Entry 7TNY (electron microscopy, 3.20 A resolution); this record covers chains A and B of the 3 polymer chains in the assembly.

# Chain A
Protein: Antiviral innate immune response receptor RIG-I
Source organism: Homo sapiens
Notes: EC 3.6.4.13
UniProt: O95786 (DDX58_HUMAN); numbering as in UniProt (aligned over 1-925)
Amino-acid sequence (925 residues; numbered 1 to 925; the number before each row is that of its first residue):
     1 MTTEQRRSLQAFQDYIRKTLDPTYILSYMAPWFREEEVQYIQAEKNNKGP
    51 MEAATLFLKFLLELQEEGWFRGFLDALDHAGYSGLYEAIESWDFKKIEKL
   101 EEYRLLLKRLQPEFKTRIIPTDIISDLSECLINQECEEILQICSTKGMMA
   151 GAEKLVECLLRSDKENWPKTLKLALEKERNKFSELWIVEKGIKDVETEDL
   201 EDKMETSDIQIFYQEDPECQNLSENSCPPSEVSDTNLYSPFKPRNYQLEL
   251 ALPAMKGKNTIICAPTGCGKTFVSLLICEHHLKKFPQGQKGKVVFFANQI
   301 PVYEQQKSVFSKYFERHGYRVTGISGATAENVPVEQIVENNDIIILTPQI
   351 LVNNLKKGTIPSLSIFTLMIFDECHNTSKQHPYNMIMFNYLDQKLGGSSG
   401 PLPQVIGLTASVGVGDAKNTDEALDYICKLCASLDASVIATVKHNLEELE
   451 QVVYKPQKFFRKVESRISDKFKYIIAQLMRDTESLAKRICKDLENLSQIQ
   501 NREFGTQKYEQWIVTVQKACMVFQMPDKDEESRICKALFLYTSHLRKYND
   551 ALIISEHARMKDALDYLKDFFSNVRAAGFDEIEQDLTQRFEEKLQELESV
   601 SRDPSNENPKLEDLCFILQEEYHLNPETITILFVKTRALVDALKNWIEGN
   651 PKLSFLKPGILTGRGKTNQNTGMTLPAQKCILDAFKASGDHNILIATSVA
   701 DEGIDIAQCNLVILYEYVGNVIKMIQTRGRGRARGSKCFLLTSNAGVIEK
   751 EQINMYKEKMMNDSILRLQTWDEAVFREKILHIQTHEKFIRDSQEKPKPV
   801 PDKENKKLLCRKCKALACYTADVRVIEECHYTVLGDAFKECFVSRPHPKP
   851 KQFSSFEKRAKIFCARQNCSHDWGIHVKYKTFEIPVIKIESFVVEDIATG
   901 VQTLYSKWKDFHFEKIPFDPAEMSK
Disordered / not traced: 1-240, 666-672, 687-689, 700-705, 923-925
Bound ions: Zn2+: Cys810, Cys864, Cys869
Curated features (UniProtKB/Swiss-Prot):
  - motif: Asp372 to His375 (DECH box)
  - binding site (ATP): Ala264 to Thr271
  - binding site (Zn(2+)): Cys810, Cys813, Cys864, Cys869
  - modified residue: Ser8 (Microbial infection: Phosphoserine), Thr170 (Phosphothreonine), Asn495 (Microbial infection: Deamidated asparagine), Asn549 (Microbial infection: Deamidated asparagine), Thr770 (Phosphothreonine), Ser854 (Phosphoserine), Ser855 (Phosphoserine), Lys858 (N6-acetyllysine), Lys909 (N6-acetyllysine)
  - cross-link (Glycyl lysine isopeptide (Lys-Gly)): Lys48 (interchain with G-Cter in ubiquitin), Lys96 (interchain with G-Cter in ubiquitin), Lys154 (interchain with G-Cter in ubiquitin), Lys164 (interchain with G-Cter in ubiquitin), Lys172 (interchain with G-Cter in ubiquitin), Lys181 (interchain with G-Cter in ubiquitin), Lys193 (interchain with G-Cter in ubiquitin), Lys203 (interchain with G-Cter in ubiquitin), Lys812 (interchain with G-Cter in ubiquitin)
  - natural variant: Cys268 (C268F: In SGMRT2), Glu373 (E373A: In SGMRT2)
  - mutagenesis: Ser8 (S8E: Complete loss of MARCHF5-mediated degradation), Thr55 (T55I: No IRF3 signaling activity. No effect on dsRNA binding), Lys99 (K99R: Little or no effect on ubiquitination of the 2 CARD domain. Abolishes ubiquitination by RNF125), Lys154 (K154R: Reduction of ubiquitination. Reduction of INFB induction), Lys164 (K164R: Reduction of ubiquitination. Reduction of INFB induction), Lys169 (K169R: Little or no effect on ubiquitination of the 2 CARD domains), Lys172 (K172R: Complete loss of ubiquitination. No interaction with MAVS/IPS1. No induction of IFN-beta), Lys181 (K181R: Little or no effect on ubiquitination of the 2 CARD domains), Lys190 (K190R: Little or no effect on ubiquitination of the 2 CARD domains), Lys193 (K193R: Little or no effect on ubiquitination of the 2 CARD domains), Lys270 (K270A: No IRF3 signaling activity. Loss of dsRNA-induced ATPase activity. No effect on ds-RNA binding. Changed RIG-I signaling pathway), Asp372 to His375 (Loss of dsRNA-induced ATPase activity. No effect on ds-RNA binding. Changed RIG-I signaling pathway), 12 further mutagenesis entries in UniProt
From the paper describing this entry:
  - mutagenesis - S411L: abolished signaling in response to p3dsRNA
  - mutagenesis - N668A: increased signaling in response to 5'-p and 5'-OH RNA duplexes
  - mutagenesis - Y454A, N668D, N668E: increased signaling in response to endogenous host RNA
  - mutagenesis - Y454A, N668D, N668E: increased signaling in response to p1dsRNA
  - mutagenesis - Y454A, N668D, N668E: increased signaling in response to OHdsRNA
  - mutagenesis - C268F, E373A, E373Q: increased signaling in response to OHSLR30
  - mutagenesis - N668D, N668E: increased signaling in response to p1dsRNA and OHdsRNA

# Chain B
Molecule: p2dsRNA
Sequence (24 nucleotides; row label = number of the first residue in the row):
     1 GGACGUACGUCGCGACGUACGUCC
Disordered / not traced: 13-24
Modified positions: GDP (guanosine-5'-diphosphate) at position 1

# Chain A / chain B interface
Residue-residue contacts - 34 pairs, chain A then chain B:
  Lys379(A) - C4(B)  phosphate contact
  Lys379(A) - G5(B)  phosphate contact
  Lys379(A) - U6(B)  salt bridge to the phosphate
  Gln380(A) - C4(B)  sugar contact
  Gln380(A) - G5(B)  phosphate contact
  His381(A) - C4(B)  sugar contact
  Pro382(A) - C4(B)  sugar contact
  Gln498(A) - C11(B)  hydrogen bond to the sugar
  Ile499(A) - U10(B)  sugar contact
  Gln507(A) - C8(B)  hydrogen bond to the sugar
  Gln507(A) - G9(B)  sugar contact
  Lys508(A) - U10(B)  phosphate contact
  Lys508(A) - C11(B)  salt bridge to the phosphate
  Gln511(A) - G9(B)  hydrogen bond to the base
  Gln511(A) - U10(B)  hydrogen bond to the base
  Val718(A) - A7(B)  hydrogen bond to the sugar
  Gly719(A) - A7(B)  sugar contact
  Asn720(A) - U6(B)  hydrogen bond to the phosphate
  Asn720(A) - A7(B)  phosphate contact
  Lys723(A) - U6(B)  sugar contact
  Lys750(A) - C8(B)  salt bridge to the phosphate
  Cys829(A) - G2(B)  sugar contact
  His830(A) - GDP_1(B)
  His847(A) - GDP_1(B)
  Phe853(A) - GDP_1(B)
  Lys858(A) - GDP_1(B)
  Lys861(A) - GDP_1(B)
  Gly874(A) - GDP_1(B)
  Ile875(A) - GDP_1(B)
  Val886(A) - GDP_1(B)
  Lys888(A) - GDP_1(B)
  Lys888(A) - G2(B)  phosphate contact
  Trp908(A) - G2(B)  phosphate contact
  Lys909(A) - A3(B)  phosphate contact
Other interface residues (no listed pair), chain A (33 interface residues in all): Gln349, Ser378, Gln500, Lys635, Asp872, Ile887, Lys907
Other interface residues (no listed pair), chain B (12 interface residues in all): G12

# Overview
Chain A and chain B form an interface of 33 and 12 residues respectively, with 6 hydrogen bonds and 3 salt
bridges. Polar contacts include Gln511(A)-G9(B), Gln511(A)-U10(B) and Gln498(A)-C11(B). The paper reports that
Y454A, N668D and N668E of chain A increase signaling in response to endogenous host RNA; Y454A, N668D and
N668E of chain A increase signaling in response to p1dsRNA; 8 substitutions were tested in all.
Here chain A is Antiviral innate immune response receptor RIG-I (Homo sapiens) and chain B is p2dsRNA. Entry
7TNY (Cryo-EM structure of RIG-I in complex with p2dsRNA) was determined by electron microscopy (same
publication as 7TNX, 7TNZ, 7TO0, 7TO1, 7TO2, 8DVR, 8DVS and 8DVU).
